Entry 3NTG (X-ray diffraction, 2.19 A resolution); this record covers chains A and B.

== Chain A (and B) ==
Molecule: Prostaglandin G/H synthase 2
Organism: Mus musculus
Notes: EC 1.14.99.1; fragment: mCOX-2 c delta to 604); chain B of this document is another copy of the same molecule, construct and numbering; everything in this record applies to it too
UniProtKB: Q05769 (PGH2_MOUSE); residues 18-569 here = UniProt positions 18-569
Chain sequence (552 residues; row label = number of the first residue in the row):
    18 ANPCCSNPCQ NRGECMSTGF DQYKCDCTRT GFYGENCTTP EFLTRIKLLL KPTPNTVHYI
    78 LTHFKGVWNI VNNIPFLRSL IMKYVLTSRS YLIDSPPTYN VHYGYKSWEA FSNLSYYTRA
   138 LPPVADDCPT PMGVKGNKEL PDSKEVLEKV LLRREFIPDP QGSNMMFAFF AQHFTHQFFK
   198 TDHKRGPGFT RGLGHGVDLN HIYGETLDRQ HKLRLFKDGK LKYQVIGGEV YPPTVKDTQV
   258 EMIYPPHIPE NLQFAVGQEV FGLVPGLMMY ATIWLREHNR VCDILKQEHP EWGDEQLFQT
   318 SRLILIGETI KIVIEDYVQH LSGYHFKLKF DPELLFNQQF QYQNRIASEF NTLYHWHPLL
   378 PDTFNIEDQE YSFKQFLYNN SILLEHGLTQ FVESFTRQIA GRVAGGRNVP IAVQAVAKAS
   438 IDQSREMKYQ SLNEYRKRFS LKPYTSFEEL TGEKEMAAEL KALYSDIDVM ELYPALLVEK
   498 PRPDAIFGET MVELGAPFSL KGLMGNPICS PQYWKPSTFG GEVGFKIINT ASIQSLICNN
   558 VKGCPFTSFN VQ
Cystine bridges: C21-C32, C22-C145, C26-C42, C44-C54, C555-C561
Covalent attachments: N-acetylglucosamine (NAG) linked to N130, N396
Bound ions: heme Fe near H374 (its only coordinating residue here)
Ligand contacts:
  - D72 ((2R)-6,8-dichloro-7-(2-methylpropoxy)-2-(trifluoromethyl)-2H-chromene-3-carboxylic acid): M99, V102, R106, V335, L338, S339, Y341, L345, F367, Y371, W373, F504, M508, V509, G512, A513, S516, L517
  - heme (HEM): Y134, A185, F186, A188, Q189, T192, H193, F196, K197, T198, H200, V281, N368, Y371, H372, W373, H374, L377, F390, L394, V430, V433

== How chain A and chain B interact ==
Contacting residue pairs (112):
  R29(A) with Q529(B)
  E31(A) with Q529(B); K532(B), salt bridge; S534(B), hydrogen bond
  M33(A) with H306(B); G537(B); G538(B)
  S34(A) with H306(B), hydrogen bond (backbone-side chain); E308(B), hydrogen bond; W309(B), hydrogen bond
  T35(A) with H306(B); E308(B)
  G36(A) with E308(B), hydrogen bond (backbone-side chain)
  F37(A) with P307(B); E308(B)
  D43(A) with K532(B); P533(B); S534(B), hydrogen bond
  T45(A) with K532(B); P533(B)
  R46(A) with F353(B); P528(B), hydrogen bond (side chain-backbone); W531(B), hydrogen bond (side chain-backbone)
  D111(A) with Q529(B), hydrogen bond
  P113(A) with Y359(B), hydrophobic; P524(B), hydrophobic; S527(B); Y530(B)
  P114(A) with Y530(B), hydrogen bond (backbone-side chain)
  T115(A) with Y530(B)
  Y120(A) with E312(B), hydrogen bond; Q316(B)
  Y122(A) with E312(B); Q313(B), hydrogen bond (side chain-backbone)
  K123(A) with L320(B); Q529(B), hydrogen bond (side chain-backbone); Y530(B); T535(B), hydrogen bond
  S124(A) with Q316(B)
  W125(A) with D215(B); Q316(B); R319(B); L320(B); I323(B), hydrophobic; N523(B); P524(B), hydrophobic
  E126(A) with Q316(B)
  F128(A) with P524(B), hydrophobic; Y530(B)
  D215(A) with W125(B)
  H306(A) with M33(B); S34(B), hydrogen bond (side chain-backbone)
  P307(A) with F37(B)
  E308(A) with S34(B), hydrogen bond; T35(B); G36(B), hydrogen bond (side chain-backbone); F37(B)
  W309(A) with S34(B), hydrogen bond
  E312(A) with Y120(B), hydrogen bond; Y122(B)
  Q313(A) with Y122(B), hydrogen bond (backbone-side chain)
  Q316(A) with Y120(B); Y122(B); S124(B); W125(B); E126(B)
  R319(A) with W125(B)
  L320(A) with K123(B); S124(B); W125(B)
  I323(A) with W125(B), hydrophobic
  F353(A) with R46(B); Q356(B), hydrogen bond (backbone-side chain)
  N354(A) with Q356(B)
  Q355(A) with Q356(B), hydrogen bond (backbone-side chain)
  Q356(A) with F353(B), hydrogen bond (side chain-backbone); N354(B); Q355(B), hydrogen bond (side chain-backbone)
  F357(A) with Q358(B), hydrogen bond (backbone-side chain)
  Q358(A) with F357(B), hydrogen bond (side chain-backbone); Q358(B); Y359(B), hydrogen bond (side chain-backbone)
  Y359(A) with P113(B), hydrophobic; Q358(B), hydrogen bond (backbone-side chain); Q360(B), hydrogen bond (backbone-side chain)
  Q360(A) with Y359(B), hydrogen bond (side chain-backbone); Q360(B)
  N523(A) with W125(B)
  P524(A) with P113(B), hydrophobic; W125(B), hydrophobic; F128(B), hydrophobic
  S527(A) with P113(B)
  P528(A) with R46(B), hydrogen bond (backbone-side chain)
  Q529(A) with R29(B); E31(B); D111(B), hydrogen bond; K123(B)
  Y530(A) with P114(B), hydrogen bond (side chain-backbone); T115(B); K123(B); F128(B)
  W531(A) with R46(B), hydrogen bond (backbone-side chain)
  K532(A) with E31(B), salt bridge; D43(B); T45(B)
  P533(A) with D43(B); T45(B)
  S534(A) with E31(B), hydrogen bond; D43(B), hydrogen bond
  T535(A) with K123(B), hydrogen bond
  G537(A) with M33(B)
  G538(A) with M33(B)
Other interface residues (no listed pair), chain A (58 interface residues in all): K41, V214, L224, E305, L352
Other interface residues (no listed pair), chain B (59 interface residues in all): V214, L224, E305, E350, L352, E539

== Summary ==
The interface between chain A and chain B involves 58 residues on one side and 59 on the other; the contacts
include 37 hydrogen bonds and 2 salt bridges. Polar pairs include E31(A)-K532(B), E31(A)-S534(B) and
S34(A)-H306(B). Chain A binds heme and compound D72.
Both chains are Prostaglandin G/H synthase 2 (Mus musculus). Entry 3NTG (Crystal structure of COX-2 with
selective compound 23d-(R)) was determined by X-ray diffraction, deposited together with 3LN0, 3LN1 and 3MQE.
